3WCT - chains A and E of the 8 polymer chains in the assembly; structure by X-ray diffraction, 2.40 A resolution.

# Chain A (and E)
Molecule: A1 globin chain of giant V2 hemoglobin
From: Lamellibrachia satsuma
Notes: chain E of this document is another copy of the same molecule, construct and numbering; everything in this record applies to it too
UniProt: S0BBU7 (S0BBU7_LAMSA); residues 1-146 here correspond to UniProt positions 20-165 (UniProt number = residue number + 19)
Sequence (146 residues; numbered 1 to 146; the number before each row is that of its first residue):
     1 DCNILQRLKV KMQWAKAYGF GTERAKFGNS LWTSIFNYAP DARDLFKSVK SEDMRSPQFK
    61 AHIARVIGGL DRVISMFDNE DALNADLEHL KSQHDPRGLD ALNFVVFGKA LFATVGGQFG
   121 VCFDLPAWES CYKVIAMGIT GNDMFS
Disulfides: C2-C131
Bound ions: heme Fe: H94 (together with oxygen molecule)
Small-molecule neighbours:
  - heme (HEM): L45, F46, S48, V49, H62, R65, V66, G69, L70, R72, L90, Q93, H94, R97, L99, N103, F104, F107, Y132, I135, I139
  - heme / oxygen molecule: W32, L45, F46, S48, V49, H62, R65, V66, G69, L70, R72, L90, Q93, H94, R97, L99, N103, F104, F107, Y132, I135, I139
  - oxygen molecule (OXY): W32, F46, H62, V66, H94

# Interface between chain A and chain E
Residue-residue contacts (34; chain A residue first):
  S30(A) - V121(E)
  Y38(A) - F123(E)  hydrogen bond (side chain-backbone)
  Y38(A) - D124(E)
  Y38(A) - L125(E)  hydrogen bond (side chain-backbone)
  Y38(A) - P126(E)
  K109(A) - L125(E)
  K109(A) - P126(E)
  K109(A) - E129(E)  salt bridge
  F112(A) - L125(E)  hydrophobic
  A113(A) - V121(E)
  A113(A) - F123(E)
  T114(A) - V121(E)
  G116(A) - G117(E)
  G117(A) - G116(E)
  G117(A) - G120(E)
  G117(A) - V121(E)
  G120(A) - A113(E)
  G120(A) - G117(E)
  V121(A) - S30(E)
  V121(A) - S34(E)
  V121(A) - A113(E)
  V121(A) - T114(E)
  V121(A) - G117(E)
  V121(A) - Q118(E)
  F123(A) - Y38(E)  hydrogen bond (backbone-side chain)
  F123(A) - A113(E)
  D124(A) - Y38(E)
  L125(A) - Y38(E)  hydrogen bond (backbone-side chain)
  L125(A) - K109(E)
  L125(A) - F112(E)  hydrophobic
  P126(A) - Y38(E)
  P126(A) - K109(E)
  E129(A) - K109(E)  salt bridge
  E129(A) - E129(E)
Other interface residues (no listed pair), chain A (17 interface residues in all): S34, Q118

# In short
Chain A and chain E each contribute 17 residues to their interface; the contacts include 4 hydrogen bonds and
2 salt bridges. Polar contacts include K109(A)-E129(E), Y38(A)-F123(E) and Y38(A)-L125(E). Ligands of chain A:
heme, oxygen molecule and heme / oxygen molecule.
Both chains are A1 globin chain of giant V2 hemoglobin (Lamellibrachia satsuma). Entry 3WCT (The structure of
a deoxygenated 400 kda hemoglobin provides a more accurate description of the cooperative ...) was determined
by X-ray diffraction, deposited together with 3WCU, 3WCV and 3WCW.
